Entry 5L63 (X-ray diffraction, 2.70 A resolution); this record covers chains B and C of the 28 polymer chains in the assembly.

# Chain B
Molecule: Proteasome subunit alpha type-3
Organism: Saccharomyces cerevisiae (strain ATCC 204508 / S288c)
Notes: EC 3.4.25.1
UniProtKB: P23638 (PSA3_YEAST); residues 0-257 here correspond to UniProt positions 1-258 (UniProt number = residue number + 1)
Chain sequence (258 residues; row label = number of the first residue in the row; numbering starts at 0):
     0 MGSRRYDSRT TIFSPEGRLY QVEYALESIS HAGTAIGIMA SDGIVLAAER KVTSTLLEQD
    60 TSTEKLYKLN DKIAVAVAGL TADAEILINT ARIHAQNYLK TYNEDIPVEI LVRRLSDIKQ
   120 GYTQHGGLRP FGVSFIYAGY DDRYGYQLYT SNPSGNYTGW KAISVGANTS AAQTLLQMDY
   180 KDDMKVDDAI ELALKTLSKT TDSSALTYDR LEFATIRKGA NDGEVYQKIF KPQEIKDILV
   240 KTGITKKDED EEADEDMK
Not modelled in the structure: 0, 245-257
Swiss-Prot annotation at these positions:
  - cross-link (Glycyl lysine isopeptide (Lys-Gly)): Lys99 (interchain with G-Cter in ubiquitin), Lys198 (interchain with G-Cter in ubiquitin), Lys230 (interchain with G-Cter in ubiquitin)

# Chain C
Molecule: Proteasome subunit alpha type-4
Organism: Saccharomyces cerevisiae (strain ATCC 204508 / S288c)
Notes: EC 3.4.25.1
UniProtKB: P40303 (PSA4_YEAST); residues -1 to 252 here correspond to UniProt positions 1-254 (UniProt number = residue number + 2)
Chain sequence (254 residues; each row starts with the number of its first residue; numbers below 1 keep their minus sign (Met-1 is residue -1)):
    -1 MSGYDRALSI FSPDGHIFQV EYALEAVKRG TCAVGVKGKN CVVLGCERRS TLKLQDTRIT
    59 PSKVSKIDSH VVLSFSGLNA DSRILIEKAR VEAQSHRLTL EDPVTVEYLT RYVAGVQQRY
   119 TQSGGVRPFG VSTLIAGFDP RDDEPKLYQT EPSGIYSSWS AQTIGRNSKT VREFLEKNYD
   179 RKEPPATVEE CVKLTVRSLL EVVQTGAKNI EITVVKPDSD IVALSSEEIN QYVTQIEQEK
   239 QEQQEQDKKK KSNH
Not modelled in the structure: -1 to 0, 241-252
Swiss-Prot annotation at these positions:
  - modified residue: Thr58 (Phosphothreonine)

# How chain B and chain C interact
Pairs across the interface (73; chain B residue first):
  Arg3(B) with Arg4(C), hydrogen bond (backbone-side chain)
  Asp6(B) with Tyr2(C), hydrogen bond; Arg4(C), salt bridge
  Arg8(B) with Arg4(C)
  Thr10(B) with Leu6(C); Arg125(C)
  Ile11(B) with Leu6(C), hydrophobic; Gln17(C)
  Phe12(B) with Gln17(C), hydrogen bond (backbone-side chain); Tyr20(C), hydrophobic; Ala21(C), hydrophobic; Ala24(C), hydrophobic; Leu76(C), hydrophobic; Arg125(C); Pro126(C); Gly128(C)
  Ser13(B) with Tyr20(C)
  Pro14(B) with Tyr20(C), hydrophobic; Glu23(C)
  Glu15(B) with Glu23(C); Arg27(C), hydrogen bond (backbone-side chain)
  Gly16(B) with Tyr20(C); Glu23(C); Ala24(C); Arg27(C)
  Arg17(B) with Arg27(C)
  Leu18(B) with Arg125(C)
  Met38(B) with Asp54(C)
  Arg112(B) with Arg81(C)
  Ser115(B) with Arg81(C), hydrogen bond (backbone-side chain)
  Asp116(B) with Arg81(C), salt bridge
  Gln119(B) with Ala78(C); Asp79(C); Ile82(C)
  Thr122(B) with Arg125(C), hydrogen bond (backbone-side chain)
  Gln123(B) with Tyr118(C); Val124(C); Arg125(C), hydrogen bond (backbone-backbone); Phe127(C)
  His124(B) with Gly123(C); Val124(C)
  Gly125(B) with Tyr2(C); Gly123(C)
  Gly126(B) with Tyr2(C)
  Tyr143(B) with Arg56(C), hydrogen bond (backbone-side chain); Ile57(C), hydrophobic
  Tyr145(B) with Arg56(C), hydrogen bond (backbone-side chain)
  Gln146(B) with Ile57(C)
  Leu147(B) with Ile57(C)
  Tyr148(B) with Ile57(C)
  Ser153(B) with Ala78(C)
  Gly154(B) with Ala78(C); Arg81(C), hydrogen bond (backbone-side chain)
  Asn155(B) with Asn77(C); Ala78(C)
  Tyr156(B) with Pro59(C), hydrophobic; Arg81(C)
  Gly158(B) with Gln53(C); Asp54(C), hydrogen bond (backbone-backbone); Ile57(C); Thr58(C), hydrogen bond (backbone-side chain)
  Trp159(B) with Leu50(C), hydrophobic; Lys51(C); Leu52(C); Gln53(C); Asp54(C)
  Lys160(B) with Leu52(C), hydrogen bond (backbone-backbone); Gln53(C); Asp54(C)
  Ala161(B) with Leu52(C)
  Gln172(B) with Leu52(C)
  Leu175(B) with Leu52(C)
  Gln176(B) with Leu52(C)
Interface residues without a listed pair, chain B (41 interface residues in all): Glu108, Thr157, Tyr179

# Summary
41 residues of chain B and 31 residues of chain C are in contact, with 13 hydrogen bonds and 2 salt bridges.
Polar contacts include Asp6(B)-Arg4(C), Asp116(B)-Arg81(C) and Arg3(B)-Arg4(C).
Chain B is Proteasome subunit alpha type-3 and chain C is Proteasome subunit alpha type-4, both from
Saccharomyces cerevisiae (strain ATCC 204508 / S288c); the structure, Yeast 20S proteasome with human beta5c
(1-138) and human beta6 (97-111; 118-133) in complex with epoxyketone ..., was determined by X-ray diffraction
(same publication as 5L52, 5L54, 5L55, 5L5A, 5L5B, 5L5D and 30 further entries).
